1K01 - chains A and M of the 4 polymer chains in the assembly; structure by X-ray diffraction, 3.50 A resolution.

# Chain A
Molecule: 23S rRNA
From: Deinococcus radiodurans
Sequence (2880 nucleotides; row label = number of the first residue in the row):
     1 GGUCAAGAUAGUAAGGGUCCACGGUGGAUGCCCUGGCGCUGGAGCCGAUG
    51 AAGGACGCGAUUACCUGCGAAAAGCCCCGACGAGCUGGAGAUACGCUUUG
   101 ACUCGGGGAUGUCCGAAUGGGGAAACCCACCUCGUAAGAGGUAUCCGCAA
   151 GGAUGGGAACUCAGGGAACUGAAACAUCUCAGUACCUGAAGGAGAAGAAA
   201 GAGAAUUCGAUUCCGUUAGUAGCGGCGAGCGAACCCGGAUCAGCCCAAAC
   251 CGAAACGCUUGCGUUUCGGGGUUGUAGGACCAGUUUUUAAGAUUCAACCC
   301 CUCAAGCCGAAGUGGCUGGAAAGCUACACCUCAGAAGGUGAGAGUCCUGU
   351 AGGCGAACGAGCGGUUGACUGUACUGGCACCUGAGUAGGUCGUUGUUCGU
   401 GAAACGAUGACUGAAUCCGCGCGGACCACCGCGCAAGGCUAAAUACUCCC
   451 AGUGACCGAUAGCGCAUAGUACCGUGAGGGAAAGGUGAAAAGAACCCCGG
   501 GAGGGGAGUGAAAGAGAACCUGAAACCGUGGACUUACAAGCAGUCAUGGC
   551 ACCUUAUGCGUGUUAUGGCGUGCCUAUUGAAGCAUGAGCCGGCGACUUAG
   601 ACCUGACGUGCGAGCUUAAGUUGAAAAACGGAGGCGGAGCGAAAGCGAGU
   651 CCGAAUAGGGCGGCAUUAGUACGUCGGGCUAGACUCGAAACCAGGUGAGC
   701 UAAGCAUGACCAGGUUGAAACCCCCGUGACAGGGGGCGGAGGACCGAACC
   751 GGUGCCUGCUGAAACAGUCUCGGAUGAGUUGUGUUUAGGAGUGAAAAGCU
   801 AACCGAACCUGGAGAUAGCUAGUUCUCCCCGAAAUGUAUUGAGGUACAGC
   851 CUCGGAUGUUGACCAUGUCCUGUAGAGCACUCACAAGGCUAGGGGGCCUA
   901 CCAGCUUACCAAACCUUAUGAAACUCCGAAGGGGCACGCGUUUAGUCCGG
   951 GAGUGAGGCUGCGAGAGCUAACUUCCGUAGCCGAGAGGGAAACAACCCAG
  1001 ACCAUCAGCUAAGGUCCCUAAAUGAUCGCUCAGUGGUUAAGGAUGUGUCG
  1051 UCGCAUAGACAGCCAGGAGGUUGGCUUAGAAGCAGCCACCCUUCAAAGAG
  1101 UGCGUAAUAGCUCACUGGUCGAGUGACGAUGCGCCGAAAAUGAUCGGGGC
  1151 UCAAGUGAUCUACCGAAGCUAUGGAUUCAACUCGCGAAGCGAGUUGUCUG
  1201 GUAGGGGAGCGUUCAGUCCGCGGAGAAGCCAUACCGGAAGGAGUGGUGGA
  1251 GCCGACUGAAGUGCGGAUGCCGGCAUGAGUAACGAUAAAAGAAGUGAGAA
  1301 UCUUCUUCGCCGUAAGGACAAGGGUUCCUGGGGAAGGGUCGUCCGCCCAG
  1351 GGAAAGUCGGGACCUAAGGUGAGGCCGAACGGCGCAGCCGAUGGACAGCA
  1401 GGUCAAGAUUCCUGCACCGAUCAUGUGGAGUGAUGGAGGGACGCAUUACG
  1451 CUAUCCAAUGCCAAGCUAUGGCUAUGCUGGUUGGUACGCUCAAGGGCGAU
  1501 CGGGUCAGAAAAUCUACCGGUCACAUGCCUCAGACGUAUCGGGAGCUUCC
  1551 UCGGAAGCGAAGUUGGAAACGCGACGGUGCCAAGAAAAGCUUCUAAACGU
  1601 UGAAACAUGAUUGCCCGUACCGCAAACCGACACAGGUGUCCGAGUGUCAA
  1651 UGCACUAAGGCGCGCGAGAGAACCCUCGUUAAGGAACUUUGCAAUCUCAC
  1701 CCCGUAACUUCGGAAGAAGGGGUCCCCACGCUUCGCGUGGGGCGCAGUGA
  1751 AUAGGCCCAGGCGACUGUUUACCAAAAUCACAGCACUCUGCCAACACGAA
  1801 CAGUGGACGUAUAGGGUGUGACGCCUGCCCGGUGCCGGAAGGUCAAGUGG
  1851 AGCGGUGCAAGCUGCGAAAUGAAGCCCCGGUGAACGGCGGCCGUAACUAU
  1901 AACGGUCCUAAGGUAGCGAAAUUCCUUGUCGGGUAAGUUCCGACCUGCAC
  1951 GAAAGGCGUAACGAUCUGGGCGCUGUCUCAACGAGGGACUCGGUGAAAUU
  2001 GAAUUGGCUGUAAAGAUGCGGCCUACCCGUAGCAGGACGAAAAGACCCCG
  2051 UGGAGCUUUACUAUAGUCUGGCAUUGGGAUUCGGGUUUCUCUGCGUAGGA
  2101 UAGGUGGGAGCCUGCGAAACUGGCCUUUUGGGGUCGGUGGAGGCAACGGU
  2151 GAAAUACCACCCUGAGAAACUUGGAUUUCUAACCUGAAAAAUCACUUUCG
  2201 GGGACCGUGCUUGGCGGGUAGUUUGACUGGGGCGGUCGCCUCCCAAAAUG
  2251 UAACGGAGGCGCCCAAAGGUCACCUCAAGACGGUUGGAAAUCGUCUGUAG
  2301 AGCGCAAAGGUAGAAGGUGGCUUGACUGCGAGACUGACACGUCGAGCAGG
  2351 GAGGAAACUCGGGCUUAGUGAACCGGUGGUACCGUGUGGAAGGGCCAUCG
  2401 AUCAACGGAUAAAAGUUACCCCGGGGAUAACAGGCUGAUCUCCCCCGAGA
  2451 GUCCAUAUCGGCGGGGAGGUUUGGCACCUCGAUGUCGGCUCGUCGCAUCC
  2501 UGGGGCUGAAGAAGGUCCCAAGGGUUGGGCUGUUCGCCCAUUAAAGCGGC
  2551 ACGCGAGCUGGGUUCAGAACGUCGUGAGACAGUUCGGUCUCUAUCCGCUA
  2601 CGGGCGCAGGAGAAUUGAGGGGAGUUGCUCCUAGUACGAGAGGACCGGAG
  2651 UGAACGGACCGCUGGUCUCCCUGCUGUCGUACCAACGGCACAUGCAGGGU
  2701 AGCUAUGUCCGGAACGGAUAACCGCUGAAAGCAUCUAAGCGGGAAGCCAG
  2751 CCCCAAGAUGAGUUCUCCCACUGUUUAUCAGGUAAGACUCCCGGAAGACC
  2801 ACCGGGUUAAGAGGCCAGGCGUGCACGCAUAGCAAUGUGUUCAGCGGACU
  2851 GGUGCUCAUCAGUCGAGGUCUUGACCACUC
Disordered / not traced: 249-289, 374-383, 893-908, 2098-2102, 2111-2116, 2126-2131, 2141-2156, 2775-2777, 2878-2880
Ion coordination: Mg2+ site 1: C2431 (together with chloramphenicol); Mg2+ site 2 near G2484 (its only coordinating residue here)
Small-molecule neighbours: chloramphenicol (CLM): G2044, A2430, C2431, U2483, G2484, U2485, A2551, U2564
From the paper describing this entry:
  - binding site for chloramphenicol: G2044, C2431, U2483, G2484, U2485
  - Mg2+ coordination: U2483, G2484, U2485

# Chain M
Protein: Ribosomal Protein L32
From: Deinococcus radiodurans
UniProt: P49228 (RL32_DEIRA); residues 1-60 here = UniProt positions 1-60
Chain sequence (60 residues; row label = number of the first residue in the row):
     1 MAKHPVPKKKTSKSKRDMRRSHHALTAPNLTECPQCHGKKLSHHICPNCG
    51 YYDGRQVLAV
Disordered / not traced: 1, 60

# How chain A and chain M interact
Pairs across the interface (20; chain A residue first):
  G15(A) - Met18(M)  sugar contact
  G15(A) - Ser21(M)  phosphate contact
  G16(A) - Ser14(M)  phosphate contact
  G17(A) - Ser14(M)  phosphate contact
  U760(A) - Lys3(M)  base contact
  U1276(A) - Lys10(M)  sugar contact
  U2000(A) - Lys8(M)  sugar contact
  U2000(A) - Lys9(M)  sugar contact
  U2000(A) - Lys10(M)  sugar contact
  A2002(A) - Lys10(M)  phosphate contact
  A2003(A) - Thr11(M)  phosphate contact
  G2029(A) - Arg19(M)  sugar contact
  G2039(A) - His4(M)  base contact
  G2039(A) - Pro5(M)  base contact
  A2040(A) - His4(M)  base contact
  U2590(A) - Ala2(M)  base contact
  U2594(A) - Pro7(M)  base contact
  U2859(A) - His43(M)  base contact
  U2859(A) - Tyr52(M)  base contact
  A2861(A) - Thr31(M)  sugar contact
Also at the interface, not in a pair above, chain A (23 interface residues in all): A14, A1275, G1279, A1998, U1999, U2004, C2028, C2790
Also at the interface, not in a pair above, chain M (21 interface residues in all): Val6, Ser12, Lys13, Asp17, Ser42

# Overview
23 residues of chain A face 21 of chain M across their interface. Bound to chain A: chloramphenicol. From the
paper: a binding site for chloramphenicol at G2044(A), C2431(A) and U2483(A) among others; Mg2+ coordination
by U2483(A), G2484(A) and U2485(A).
Chain A is 23S rRNA and chain M is Ribosomal Protein L32, both from Deinococcus radiodurans; the structure,
Structural Basis for the Interaction of Antibiotics with the Peptidyl Transferase Center in Eubacteria, was
determined by X-ray diffraction, deposited together with 1J5A, 1JZX, 1JZY and 1JZZ.
